PDB entry 3L7L | X-ray diffraction, 2.95 A resolution | chains A and D of the 4 polymer chains in the assembly

# Chain A (and D)
Protein: Teichoic acid biosynthesis protein F
Organism: Staphylococcus epidermidis
Notes: fragment: TagF; chain D of this document is another copy of the same molecule, construct and numbering; everything in this record applies to it too
UniProt: Q5HLM5 (Q5HLM5_STAEQ); residues 1-721 here = UniProt positions 1-721
Chain sequence (729 residues; numbered 1 to 729; the number before each row is that of its first residue):
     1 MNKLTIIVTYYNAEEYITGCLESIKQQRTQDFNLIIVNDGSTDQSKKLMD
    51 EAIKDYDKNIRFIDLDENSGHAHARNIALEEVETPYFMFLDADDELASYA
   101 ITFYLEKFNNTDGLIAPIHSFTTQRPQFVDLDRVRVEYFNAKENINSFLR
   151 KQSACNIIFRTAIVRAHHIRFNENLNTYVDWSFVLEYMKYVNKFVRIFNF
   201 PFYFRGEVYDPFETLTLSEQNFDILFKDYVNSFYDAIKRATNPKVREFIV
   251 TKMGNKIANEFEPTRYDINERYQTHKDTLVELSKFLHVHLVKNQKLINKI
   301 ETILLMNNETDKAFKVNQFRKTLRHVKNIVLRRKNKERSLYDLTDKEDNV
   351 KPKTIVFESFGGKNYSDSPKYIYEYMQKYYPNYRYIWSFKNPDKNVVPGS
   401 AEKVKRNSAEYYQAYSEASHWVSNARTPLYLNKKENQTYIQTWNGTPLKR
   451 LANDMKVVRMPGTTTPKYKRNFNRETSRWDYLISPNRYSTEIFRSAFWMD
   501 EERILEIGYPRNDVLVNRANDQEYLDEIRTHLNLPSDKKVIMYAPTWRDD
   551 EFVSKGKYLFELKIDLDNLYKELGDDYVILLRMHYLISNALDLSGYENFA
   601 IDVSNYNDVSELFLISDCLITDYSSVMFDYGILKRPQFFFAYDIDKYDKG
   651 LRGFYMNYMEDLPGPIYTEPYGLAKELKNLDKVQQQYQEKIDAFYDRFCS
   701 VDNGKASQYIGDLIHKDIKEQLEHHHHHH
Disordered / not traced: 1-313, 724-729 (chain D: 1-312, 550-560, 725-729)
Construct notes: engineered mutation Asn-444 (His in Q5HLM5); expression tag (722-729)
Swiss-Prot annotation at these positions:
  - binding site (CDP-glycerol): Trp-443, Gly-445 to Pro-447, Arg-511, Pro-545, Thr-546, Arg-582 to His-584, Ser-624, Ser-625, Asp-629

# Interface between chain A and chain D
Contacting residue pairs (8):
  Phe-314(A) with Val-330(D)
  Phe-319(A) with Val-330(D), hydrophobic
  Thr-322(A) with Ile-329(D)
  Val-326(A) with His-325(D); Ile-329(D), hydrophobic
  Ile-329(A) with Leu-340(D), hydrophobic
  Val-330(A) with Leu-340(D), hydrophobic
  Arg-332(A) with Lys-346(D)
Interface residues without a listed pair, chain A (8 interface residues in all): Leu-323
Interface residues without a listed pair, chain D (9 interface residues in all): Val-326, Leu-331, Leu-343, Thr-344

# In short
Chain A and chain D form an interface of 8 and 9 residues respectively. Curated annotation (UniProt) lists 13
CDP-glycerol-binding residues on chain A.
Chain A and chain D are both Teichoic acid biosynthesis protein F (Staphylococcus epidermidis); the structure,
Structure of the Wall Teichoic Acid Polymerase TagF, H444N + CDPG (30 minute soak), was determined by X-ray
diffraction together with 3L7I, 3L7J, 3L7K and 3L7M from the same study.
